PDB entry 9GNZ | electron microscopy, 3.70 A resolution | chains F and I of the 22 polymer chains in the assembly

[Chain F (and I)]
Name: Flagellin
From: Salmonella enterica
Notes: chain I of this document is another copy of the same molecule, construct and numbering; everything in this record applies to it too
UniProtKB: Q6V2T3 (Q6V2T3_SALER); residues 1-495 here = UniProt positions 1-495
Amino-acid sequence (495 residues; row label = number of the first residue in the row):
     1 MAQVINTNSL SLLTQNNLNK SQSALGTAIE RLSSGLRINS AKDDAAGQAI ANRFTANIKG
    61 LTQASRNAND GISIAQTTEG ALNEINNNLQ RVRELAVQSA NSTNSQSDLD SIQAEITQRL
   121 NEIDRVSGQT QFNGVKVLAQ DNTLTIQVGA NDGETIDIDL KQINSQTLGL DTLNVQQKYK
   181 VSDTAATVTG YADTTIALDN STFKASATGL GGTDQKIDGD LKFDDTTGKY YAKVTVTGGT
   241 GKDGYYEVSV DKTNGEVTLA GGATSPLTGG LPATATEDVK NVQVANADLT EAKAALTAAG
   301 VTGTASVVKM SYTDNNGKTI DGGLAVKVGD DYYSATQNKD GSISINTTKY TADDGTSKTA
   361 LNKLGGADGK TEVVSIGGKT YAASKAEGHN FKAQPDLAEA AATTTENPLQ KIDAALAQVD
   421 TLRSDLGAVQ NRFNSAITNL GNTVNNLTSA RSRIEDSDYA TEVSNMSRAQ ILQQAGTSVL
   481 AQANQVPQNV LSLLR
Not modelled in the structure: 1-2 (chain I: 1-3, 495)

[Interface between chain F and chain I]
Residue-residue contacts (27):
  Gln3(F) with Gln22(I)
  Leu10(F) with Gly26(I); Ile29(I), hydrophobic
  Thr14(F) with Ser33(I)
  Asn17(F) with Ser33(I), hydrogen bond; Ser34(I)
  Arg37(F) with Arg66(I)
  Ile50(F) with Asn133(I)
  Asn57(F) with Gln131(I), hydrogen bond
  Glu154(F) with Gln129(I), hydrogen bond (backbone-side chain)
  Val429(F) with Gln118(I)
  Arg432(F) with Gln118(I), hydrogen bond; Asn121(I); Glu122(I), salt bridge; Arg125(I)
  Asn439(F) with Glu84(I), hydrogen bond
  Asn446(F) with Thr77(I)
  Arg453(F) with Asn69(I), hydrogen bond; Ser73(I)
  Leu472(F) with Ser33(I); Ser34(I)
  Val479(F) with Ile29(I), hydrophobic
  Gln482(F) with Gln470(I)
  Asn489(F) with Gln473(I); Thr477(I)
  Leu493(F) with Thr477(I); Ala481(I), hydrophobic
Other interface residues (no listed pair), chain F (25 interface residues in all): Phe54, Thr155, Ile156, Ser424, Ala436, Ala450, Val486
Other interface residues (no listed pair), chain I (30 interface residues in all): Asn19, Leu25, Glu30, Gly35, Gln76, Gly80, Glu115, Phe132, Gln474

[Summary]
25 residues of chain F and 30 residues of chain I are in contact, with 6 hydrogen bonds and 1 salt bridge.
Polar contacts include Arg432(F)-Glu122(I), Asn17(F)-Ser33(I) and Asn57(F)-Gln131(I).
Both chains are Flagellin (Salmonella enterica). Entry 9GNZ (Salmonella cap-filament complex) was determined
by electron microscopy (same publication as 9GO6 and 9GSX).
